8XY6 - chains A and C of the 9 polymer chains in the assembly; structure by electron microscopy, 3.00 A resolution.

[Chain A]
Name: DNA-directed RNA polymerase subunit
Organism: African swine fever virus
Notes: EC 2.7.7.6
UniProtKB: A0A3S7XUW7 (A0A3S7XUW7_ASF); numbering as in UniProt (aligned over 1-1441)
Amino-acid sequence (1441 residues; numbered 1 to 1441; the number before each row is that of its first residue):
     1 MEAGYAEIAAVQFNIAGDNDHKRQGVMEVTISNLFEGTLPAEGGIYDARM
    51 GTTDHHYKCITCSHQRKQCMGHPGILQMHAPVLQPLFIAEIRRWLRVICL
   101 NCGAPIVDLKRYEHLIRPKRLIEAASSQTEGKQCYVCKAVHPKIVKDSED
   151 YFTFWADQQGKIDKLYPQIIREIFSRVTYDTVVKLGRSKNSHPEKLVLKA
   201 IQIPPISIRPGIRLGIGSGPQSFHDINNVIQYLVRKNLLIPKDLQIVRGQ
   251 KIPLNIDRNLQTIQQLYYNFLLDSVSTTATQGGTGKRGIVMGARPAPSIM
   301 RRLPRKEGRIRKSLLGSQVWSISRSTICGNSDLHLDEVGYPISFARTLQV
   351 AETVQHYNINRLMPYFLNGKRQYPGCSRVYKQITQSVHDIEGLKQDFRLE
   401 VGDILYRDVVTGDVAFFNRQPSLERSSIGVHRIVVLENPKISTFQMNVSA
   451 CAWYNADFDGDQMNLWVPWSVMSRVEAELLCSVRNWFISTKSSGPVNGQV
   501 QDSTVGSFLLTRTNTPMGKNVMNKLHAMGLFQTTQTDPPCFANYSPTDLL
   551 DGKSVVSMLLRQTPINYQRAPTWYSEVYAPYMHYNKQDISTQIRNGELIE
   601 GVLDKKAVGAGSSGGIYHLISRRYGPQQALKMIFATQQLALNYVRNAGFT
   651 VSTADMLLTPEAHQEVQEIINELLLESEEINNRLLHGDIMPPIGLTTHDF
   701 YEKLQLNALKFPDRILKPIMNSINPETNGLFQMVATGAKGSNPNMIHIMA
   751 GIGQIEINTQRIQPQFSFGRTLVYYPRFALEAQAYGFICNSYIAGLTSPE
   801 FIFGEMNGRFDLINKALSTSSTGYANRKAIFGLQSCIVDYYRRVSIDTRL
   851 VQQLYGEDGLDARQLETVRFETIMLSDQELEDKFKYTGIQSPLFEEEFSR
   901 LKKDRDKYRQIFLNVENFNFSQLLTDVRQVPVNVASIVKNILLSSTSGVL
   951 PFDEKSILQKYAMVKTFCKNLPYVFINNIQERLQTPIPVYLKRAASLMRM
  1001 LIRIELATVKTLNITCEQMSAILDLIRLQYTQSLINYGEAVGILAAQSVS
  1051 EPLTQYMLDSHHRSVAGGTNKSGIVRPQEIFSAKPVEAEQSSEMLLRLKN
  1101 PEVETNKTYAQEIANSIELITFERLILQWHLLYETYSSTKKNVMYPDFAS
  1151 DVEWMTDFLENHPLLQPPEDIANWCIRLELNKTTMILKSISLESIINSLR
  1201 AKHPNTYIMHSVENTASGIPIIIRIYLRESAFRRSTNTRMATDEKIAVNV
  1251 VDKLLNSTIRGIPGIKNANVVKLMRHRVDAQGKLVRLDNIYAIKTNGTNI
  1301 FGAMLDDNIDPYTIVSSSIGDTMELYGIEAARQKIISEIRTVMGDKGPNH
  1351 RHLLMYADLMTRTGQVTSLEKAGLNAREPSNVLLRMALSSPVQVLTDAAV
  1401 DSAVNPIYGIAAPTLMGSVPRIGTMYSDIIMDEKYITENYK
Disordered / not traced: 213-224, 281-294, 1235-1239
Metal / ion sites: Zn2+ site 1: Cys59, Cys62, Cys69, His72; Zn2+ site 2: Cys99, Cys102, Cys134, Cys137; Mg2+: Asp457, Asp459, Asp461

[Chain C]
Name: DNA-directed RNA polymerase RPB3-11 homolog
Organism: African swine fever virus
UniProtKB: A0A2X0RUE7 (A0A2X0RUE7_ASF); numbering as in UniProt (aligned over 2-359)
Amino-acid sequence (358 residues; row label = number of the first residue in the row):
     2 EKIFQNVEIKPFLIDFSNLFIKNAAKKLFQLEEQLPLVPVNVVMDFKGIS
    52 RAAVHGLSRVLQDEIPNYMLDIKPGGYKIEDSTDLFMTEQFIRNRINFIP
   102 IYAKNETLVFALRSLNNSCEVKTIYSRDLIQVAGPKLKYPIFNPTFEIGF
   152 LQPGKSLIIEDIYIKKGIGRKHAAFNLAVKTHFSHLDIEQYPTDKKEYMA
   202 LSGYKQSSMTSDPRHHRLGLCFPAVPLPHINQAVRTYLKNACRIIIGRIQ
   252 SIQKIYENFEEPQPELVLFSMDEEKTKAIITIKDETHTIGNLLKTYIYEM
   302 IPDISFVGYQCVPHKQEMVLTIIHKASQEDLITLLEKSIQNIIQTFQILE
   352 KNVDELIA

[Chain A / chain C interface]
Pairs across the interface (49; chain A residue first):
  Asn330(A) - His315(C)
  Asp332(A) - Val313(C)
  Asp332(A) - Pro314(C)
  Asp332(A) - His315(C)
  Pro516(A) - Leu202(C)  hydrophobic
  Met517(A) - Tyr205(C)
  Met517(A) - Lys206(C)
  Met517(A) - Gln207(C)
  Val521(A) - Met210(C)
  Val521(A) - Thr211(C)
  Met522(A) - Met210(C)  hydrophobic
  Asn523(A) - Met210(C)  hydrogen bond (backbone-backbone)
  Asn523(A) - Thr211(C)
  Lys524(A) - Pro303(C)  hydrogen bond (side chain-backbone)
  Lys524(A) - Asp304(C)
  Lys524(A) - Ile305(C)  hydrogen bond (side chain-backbone)
  Leu525(A) - Lys295(C)
  Leu525(A) - Tyr299(C)  hydrophobic
  His526(A) - Ser209(C)  hydrogen bond (side chain-backbone)
  His526(A) - Met210(C)  hydrogen bond (side chain-backbone)
  Met528(A) - Phe307(C)
  Met528(A) - Val308(C)
  Gly529(A) - Lys295(C)
  Phe531(A) - Phe307(C)  hydrophobic
  Gln532(A) - Lys295(C)  hydrogen bond
  Gln532(A) - Phe307(C)
  Gln532(A) - Gly309(C)
  Gln532(A) - Tyr310(C)  hydrogen bond (side chain-backbone)
  Gln532(A) - Gln311(C)
  Thr533(A) - Gln311(C)
  Gln535(A) - Gln311(C)  hydrogen bond
  Asp537(A) - Lys278(C)  salt bridge
  Pro538(A) - Phe307(C)  hydrophobic
  Pro538(A) - Ile324(C)  hydrophobic
  Pro539(A) - Ser306(C)
  Pro539(A) - Phe307(C)
  Cys540(A) - Lys276(C)  hydrogen bond
  Cys540(A) - Ser306(C)  hydrogen bond
  Phe541(A) - Ile305(C)
  Phe541(A) - Ser306(C)  hydrogen bond (backbone-backbone)
  Phe541(A) - Phe307(C)  hydrophobic
  Ala542(A) - Asp304(C)
  Ala542(A) - Ile305(C)
  Ala542(A) - Ser306(C)
  Pro546(A) - Tyr299(C)  hydrogen bond (backbone-side chain)
  Pro546(A) - Pro303(C)  hydrophobic
  Asn646(A) - Ser209(C)  hydrogen bond
  Asn646(A) - Met210(C)
  Thr727(A) - Ala201(C)
Interface residues without a listed pair, chain A (32 interface residues in all): Leu333, Val434, Leu436, Asn438, Tyr544, Leu549, Tyr643
Interface residues without a listed pair, chain C (31 interface residues in all): Arg52, Tyr192, Ser208, Ser212, Gln317, Thr322

[Summary]
Chain A and chain C form an interface of 32 and 31 residues respectively; the contacts include 13 hydrogen
bonds and 1 salt bridge. Polar contacts include Asp537(A)-Lys278(C), Lys524(A)-Pro303(C) and
Lys524(A)-Ile305(C). The Zn2+ site 1 is built by Cys59(A), Cys62(A), Cys69(A) and His72(A).
Chain A is DNA-directed RNA polymerase subunit and chain C is DNA-directed RNA polymerase RPB3-11 homolog,
both from African swine fever virus; the structure, ASFV RNAP M1249L C-tail occupied complex3 (MCOC3), was
determined by electron microscopy (same publication as 8Y0E, 8XX4, 8XX5, 8XXP and 8XXT).
